Entry 7ZG7 (electron microscopy, 1.77 A resolution); this record covers chains A and E of the 24 polymer chains in the assembly.

== Chain A (and E) ==
Molecule: Ferritin heavy chain
From: Homo sapiens
Notes: EC 1.16.3.1; chain E of this document is another copy of the same molecule, construct and numbering; everything in this record applies to it too
UniProt: P02794 (FRIH_HUMAN); residues 5-176 here correspond to UniProt positions 6-177 (UniProt number = residue number + 1)
Chain sequence (172 residues; numbered 5 to 176; the number before each row is that of its first residue):
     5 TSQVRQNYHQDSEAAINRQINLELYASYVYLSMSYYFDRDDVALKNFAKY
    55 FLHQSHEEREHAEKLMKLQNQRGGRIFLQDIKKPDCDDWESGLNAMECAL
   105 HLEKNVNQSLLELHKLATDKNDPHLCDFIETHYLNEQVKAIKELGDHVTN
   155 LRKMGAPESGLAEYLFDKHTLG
Ion coordination: Zn2+ site 1 near Glu17 (its only coordinating residue here); Zn2+ site 2: Glu27, Glu62, His65; Zn2+ site 3 near Tyr40 (its only coordinating residue here); Zn2+ site 4: Asp44 (shared with 1 residue of chain S); Zn2+ site 5 near Glu64 (its only coordinating residue here); Zn2+ site 6: Asn74 (shared with 1 residue of chain S); Zn2+ site 7: Leu82 (shared with 1 residue of chain S); Zn2+ site 8: Lys87 (shared with 1 residue of chain S); Zn2+ site 9 near Asp89 (its only coordinating residue here); Na+ site 1: His105, Asn109; Na+ site 2 near Gln112 (its only coordinating residue here); Zn2+ site 10 near Asp126 (its only coordinating residue here); 1 more Zn2+ sites not listed
UniProt features mapped onto this chain:
  - binding site (Fe cation): Glu27, Glu62, His65, Glu107, Gln141
  - site: Arg22 (Essential for association with cargo receptor NCOA4)

== Chain A / chain E interface ==
Residue-residue contacts (24; chain A residue first):
  Lys146(A) - Asp42(E)  hydrogen bond (side chain-backbone)
  Lys146(A) - Asp44(E)
  Gly149(A) - Asp44(E)
  Asp150(A) - Asp44(E)
  Asp150(A) - Ala47(E)
  Thr153(A) - Asp44(E)  hydrogen bond (side chain-backbone)
  Thr153(A) - Asp45(E)
  Thr153(A) - Val46(E)
  Asn154(A) - Ala47(E)  hydrogen bond (side chain-backbone)
  Asn154(A) - Leu48(E)
  Asn154(A) - Tyr168(E)
  Lys157(A) - Asp45(E)
  Lys157(A) - Gly164(E)
  Lys157(A) - Leu165(E)
  Met158(A) - Leu165(E)  hydrophobic
  Met158(A) - Tyr168(E)  hydrophobic
  Leu169(A) - Tyr168(E)
  Phe170(A) - Tyr168(E)
  His173(A) - Tyr168(E)
  His173(A) - Leu169(E)
  His173(A) - Lys172(E)  hydrogen bond (backbone-side chain)
  His173(A) - His173(E)
  Thr174(A) - Tyr168(E)  hydrogen bond
  Thr174(A) - Lys172(E)
Interface residues without a listed pair, chain E (14 interface residues in all): Arg43, Lys49

== Overview ==
11 residues of chain A face 14 of chain E across their interface, with 5 hydrogen bonds. Among the polar pairs
are Lys146(A)-Asp42(E), Thr153(A)-Asp44(E) and Asn154(A)-Ala47(E). Glu27(A), Glu62(A) and His65(A) form the
Zn2+ site 2. From UniProt: 5 Fe cation-binding residues on chain A.
Both chains are Ferritin heavy chain (Homo sapiens). Entry 7ZG7 (Structure of human Apoferritin obtained from
ssDNA coated grid) was determined by electron microscopy, deposited together with 7ZE1 and 7ZFW.
